PDB entry 8YP4 | X-ray diffraction, 2.35 A resolution | chain A

[Chain A]
Molecule: Dual specificity mitogen-activated protein kinase kinase 1
Source organism: Homo sapiens
Notes: EC 2.7.12.2
UniProtKB: Q02750 (MP2K1_HUMAN); residue numbers follow UniProt; this construct covers 34-386
Amino-acid sequence (365 residues; row label = number of the first residue in the row):
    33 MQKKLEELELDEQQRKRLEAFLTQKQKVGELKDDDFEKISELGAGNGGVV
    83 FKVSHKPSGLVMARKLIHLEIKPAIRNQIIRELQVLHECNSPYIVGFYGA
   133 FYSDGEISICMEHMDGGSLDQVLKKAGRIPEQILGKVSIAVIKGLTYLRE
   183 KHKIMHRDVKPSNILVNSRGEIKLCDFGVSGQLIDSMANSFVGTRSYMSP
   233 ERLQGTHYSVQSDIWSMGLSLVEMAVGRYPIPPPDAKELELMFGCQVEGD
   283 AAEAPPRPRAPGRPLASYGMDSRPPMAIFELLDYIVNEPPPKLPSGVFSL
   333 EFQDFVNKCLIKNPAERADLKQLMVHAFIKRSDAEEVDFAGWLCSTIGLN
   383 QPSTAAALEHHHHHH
Not modelled in the structure: 33, 120, 215-223, 237-239, 276-308, 385-397
Differences from the reference sequence: initiating methionine (33); engineered mutation Ala286 (Thr in Q02750), Ala292 (Thr in Q02750), Ala298 (Ser in Q02750); expression tag (387-397)
Covalent attachments: 5Z7-oxozeaenol (WNT) linked to Cys207
Small-molecule neighbours: 5Z7-oxozeaenol (WNT; (4S,9S,10S,12E)-16-methoxy-4-methyl-9,10,18-tris(oxidanyl)-3-oxabicyclo[12.4.0]octadeca-1(18),12,14,16-tetraene-2,8-dione): Leu74, Gly75, Asn78, Val82, Ala95, Lys97, Val127, Ile141, Met143, Glu144, His145, Met146, Asp147, Gly149, Ser150, Asp152, Ser194, Leu197
Curated features (UniProtKB/Swiss-Prot):
  - region: Glu270 to Pro307 (RAF1-binding)
  - active site: Asp190 (Proton acceptor)
  - binding site (ATP): Leu74 to Val82, Lys97, Met143 to Met146, Ser150 to Gln153, Lys192 to Asn195, Asp208
  - binding site (U0126): Lys97, Asp208 to Val211
  - binding site (K-252a): Glu144 to Met146, Ser194
  - modified residue (Phosphoserine): Ser218, Ser222
  - natural variant: Phe53 (F53S: In CFC3), Gln56 (Q56P: In MEL), Lys57 (K57E: In MEL; K57N: In MEL), Gly128 (G128V: In CFC3), Tyr130 (Y130C: In CFC3)
  - mutagenesis: Lys97 (K97A: Loss of catalytic activity. Strongly reduces phosphorylation upon UV irradiation; K97R: Loss of catalytic activity. No effect on BRAF-KSR1 or BRAF-KSR2 dimerization), Ser150 (S150A: No loss of activity), Ser212 (S212A: No loss of activity), Ser218 (S218A: Loss of catalytic activity. No effect on BRAF-KSR1 dimerization; when associated with A-222; S218D: No effect on BRAF-KSR1 dimerization; when associated with D-222), Met219 (M219V: Increases interaction with KSR1 and BRAF; M219W: Increases interaction with KSR1 and BRAF; when associated with L-220), Ala220 (A220L: Increases interaction with KSR1 and BRAF; when associated with w-219), Asn221 (N221Y: Increases interaction with KSR1 and BRAF), Ser222 (S222A: Loss of catalytic activity. No effect on BRAF-KSR1 dimerization; when associated with A-218; S222D: No effect on BRAF-KSR1 dimerization; when associated with D-218), Phe311 (F311S: Loss of interaction with BRAF and KSR1. Loss of BRAF-KSR1 dimerization)

[Summary]
Covalently linked 5Z7-oxozeaenol: at Cys207. Curated annotation (UniProt) lists active-site residue Asp190, 23
ATP-binding residues, 5 U0126-binding residues and 4 K-252a-binding residues.
Chain A is Dual specificity mitogen-activated protein kinase kinase 1 (Homo sapiens); the structure, Structure
of MAP2K1 complexed with 5Z7-oxozeaenol, was determined by X-ray diffraction together with 8YP5 from the same
study.
